Entry 6DP7 (X-ray diffraction, 1.38 A resolution); this record covers chains A and C of the 4 polymer chains in the assembly.

Chain A:
Molecule: Ribonuclease H
Source organism: Bacillus halodurans (strain ATCC BAA-125 / DSM 18197 / FERM 7344 / JCM 9153 / C-125)
Notes: EC 3.1.26.4
UniProt: Q9KEI9 (RNH1_BACHD); residues 61-195 here = UniProt positions 61-195
Amino-acid sequence (135 residues; row label = number of the first residue in the row):
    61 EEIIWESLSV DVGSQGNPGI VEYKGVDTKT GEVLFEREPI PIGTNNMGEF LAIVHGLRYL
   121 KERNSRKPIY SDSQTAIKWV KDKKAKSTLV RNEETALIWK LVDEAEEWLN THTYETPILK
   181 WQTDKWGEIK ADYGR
Swiss-Prot annotation at these positions:
  - binding site (Mg(2+)): Asp71, Glu109, Asp132, Asp192
  - mutagenesis: Glu109 (E109Q: Loss of activity), Asp132 (D132N: Loss of activity), Glu188 (E188A: Strongly reduces activity; E188Q: No effect), Asp192 (D192N: Strongly reduced activity with manganese. Loss of activity with magnesium)
Bound ions: Mn2+ site 1: Asp71, Asp192 (shared with 1 residue of chain b); Mn2+ site 2: Asp71, Glu109, Asp132 (shared with 1 residue of chain b); Mn2+ site 3: Asp163, Glu166; K+: Glu188 (shared with 1 residue of chain b)

Chain C:
Molecule: 6-nt DNA strand
Sequence (6 nucleotides; numbered 1 to 6; the number before each row is that of its first residue):
     1 CGATGT

Interface between chain A and chain C:
Pairs across the interface - 17 pairs, chain A then chain C:
  Asn77(A) - DA3(C)  hydrogen bond to the base
  Asn77(A) - DT4(C)  hydrogen bond to the sugar
  Pro78(A) - DA3(C)  phosphate contact
  Pro78(A) - DT4(C)  phosphate contact
  Thr104(A) - DT4(C)  phosphate contact
  Thr104(A) - DG5(C)  hydrogen bond to the phosphate
  Asn105(A) - DT4(C)  hydrogen bond to the base
  Asn106(A) - DT4(C)  hydrogen bond to the base
  Asn106(A) - DG5(C)  hydrogen bond to the phosphate
  Met107(A) - DG5(C)  phosphate contact
  Thr135(A) - DG5(C)  sugar contact
  Lys138(A) - DT6(C)  phosphate contact
  Trp139(A) - DG5(C)  phosphate contact
  Trp139(A) - DT6(C)  hydrogen bond to the phosphate
  Lys146(A) - DT6(C)  phosphate contact
  Ser147(A) - DG5(C)  hydrogen bond to the phosphate
  Thr148(A) - DG5(C)  hydrogen bond to the phosphate
Other interface residues (no listed pair), chain A (14 interface residues in all): Gln134, Leu149
Other interface residues (no listed pair), chain C (5 interface residues in all): DG2

In short:
Chain A and chain C form an interface of 14 and 5 residues respectively, with 9 hydrogen bonds. Among the
polar pairs are Asn77(A)-DA3(C), Asn105(A)-DT4(C) and Asn106(A)-DT4(C). From UniProt: 4 Mg2+-binding residues
and 4 mutagenesis sites on chain A.
Here chain A is Ribonuclease H (Bacillus halodurans (strain ATCC BAA-125 / DSM 18197 / FERM 7344 / JCM 9153 /
C-125)) and chain C is a 6-nt DNA strand. Entry 6DP7 (Crystal Structure of Bacillus Halodurans Ribonuclease H1
in Complex with an RNA/DNA Hybrid: Reaction in 500 ...) was determined by X-ray diffraction, deposited
together with 6DMN, 6DMV, 6DO8, 6DO9, 6DOA, 6DOB and 46 further entries.
